8I0O - chains A and D of the 4 polymer chains in the assembly; structure by X-ray diffraction, 1.88 A resolution.

== Chain A (and D) ==
Protein: Transthyretin
Source organism: Homo sapiens
Notes: chain D of this document is another copy of the same molecule, construct and numbering; everything in this record applies to it too
UniProt: P02766 (TTHY_HUMAN); residues 1-127 here correspond to UniProt positions 21-147 (UniProt number = residue number + 20)
Chain sequence (127 residues; each row starts with the number of its first residue):
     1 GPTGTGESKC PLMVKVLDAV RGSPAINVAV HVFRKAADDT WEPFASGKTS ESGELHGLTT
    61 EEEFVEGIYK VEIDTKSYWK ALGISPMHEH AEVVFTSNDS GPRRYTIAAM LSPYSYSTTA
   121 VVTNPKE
Disordered / not traced: 1-9, 125-127
Sequence notes: engineered mutation Met87 (Phe107 in P02766), Met110 (Leu130 in P02766); variant Ser97 (Ala117 in P02766)

== Interface between chain A and chain D ==
Residue-residue contacts (15):
  Leu17(A) with Val121(D), hydrophobic
  Gly22(A) with Ala120(D); Val121(D); Val122(D), hydrogen bond (backbone-backbone)
  Ser23(A) with Val121(D)
  Pro24(A) with Val121(D); Thr123(D)
  Met110(A) with Thr119(D)
  Thr119(A) with Met110(D)
  Ala120(A) with Gly22(D)
  Val121(A) with Leu17(D), hydrophobic; Gly22(D); Pro24(D)
  Val122(A) with Gly22(D), hydrogen bond (backbone-backbone)
  Thr123(A) with Pro24(D)
Also at the interface, not in a pair above, chain D (10 interface residues in all): Ser23

== Overview ==
The chain A/chain D interface involves 10 residues from each chain, with 2 hydrogen bonds. Its one hydrogen
bond, Gly22(A)-Val122(D), is backbone to backbone.
Both chains are Transthyretin (Homo sapiens). Entry 8I0O (Crystal structure of Transthyretin variant A97S in
monomeric form) was determined by X-ray diffraction (same publication as 8I00).
